Entry 2Z3E (X-ray diffraction, 2.32 A resolution); this record covers chains A and I.

# Chain A
Protein: Replicase polyprotein 1ab (pp1ab)
Source organism: SARS coronavirus
Notes: EC 3.4.22.-; fragment: SARS-CoV 3C-like peptidase
UniProtKB: P59641 (R1AB_CVHSA); residues 1-306 here correspond to UniProt positions 3241-3546 (UniProt number = residue number + 3240)
Chain sequence (306 residues; numbered 1 to 306; the number before each row is that of its first residue):
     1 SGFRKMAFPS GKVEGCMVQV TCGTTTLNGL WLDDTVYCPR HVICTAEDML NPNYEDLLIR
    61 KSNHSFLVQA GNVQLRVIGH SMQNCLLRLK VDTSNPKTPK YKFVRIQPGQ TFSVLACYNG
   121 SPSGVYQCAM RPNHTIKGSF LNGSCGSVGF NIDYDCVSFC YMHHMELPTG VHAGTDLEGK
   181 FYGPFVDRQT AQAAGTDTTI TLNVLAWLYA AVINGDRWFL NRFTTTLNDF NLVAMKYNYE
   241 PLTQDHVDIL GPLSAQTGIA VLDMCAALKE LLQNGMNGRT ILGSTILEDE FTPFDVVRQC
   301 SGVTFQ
Reported in the primary citation:
  - catalytic residues: His41, Cys145
  - binding site for ACE VAL Z3E LEU KCQ peptide (chain I): Phe140, Gly143, Cys145, His163, Glu166, Gln189
  - conformationally variable residues (side-chain flip): Cys145, His164 to Pro168

# Chain I
Protein: ACE VAL Z3E LEU KCQ peptide
Chain sequence (5 residues; row label = number of the first residue in the row; note: 1 number in that range is skipped by the numbering (no residue carries it; nothing is unmodelled there)):
     1 XVTL
     6 X
Modified / non-standard residues: ACE (acetyl group) at position 1; Thr3 (o-benzyl-l-threonine; Z3E); KCQ ((3S)-3-[(2S)-2-amino-3-oxobutyl]pyrrolidin-2-one) at position 6

# Interface between chain A and chain I
Residue-residue contacts - 28 pairs, chain A then chain I:
  His41(A) - KCQ_6(I)
  Met49(A) - Leu4(I)  hydrophobic
  Phe140(A) - KCQ_6(I)
  Leu141(A) - KCQ_6(I)
  Asn142(A) - Leu4(I)  hydrogen bond (side chain-backbone)
  Asn142(A) - KCQ_6(I)
  Gly143(A) - KCQ_6(I)  hydrogen bond (backbone-backbone)
  Ser144(A) - KCQ_6(I)  hydrogen bond (backbone-backbone)
  Cys145(A) - KCQ_6(I)  covalent bond
  His163(A) - KCQ_6(I)
  His164(A) - KCQ_6(I)  hydrogen bond (backbone-backbone)
  Met165(A) - Val2(I)  hydrophobic
  Met165(A) - Thr3(I)
  Met165(A) - Leu4(I)  hydrophobic
  Met165(A) - KCQ_6(I)
  Glu166(A) - Val2(I)
  Glu166(A) - Thr3(I)  hydrogen bond (backbone-backbone)
  Glu166(A) - KCQ_6(I)
  Leu167(A) - Val2(I)  hydrophobic
  Leu167(A) - Thr3(I)
  Pro168(A) - ACE_1(I)
  Pro168(A) - Thr3(I)
  His172(A) - KCQ_6(I)
  Gln189(A) - Val2(I)  hydrogen bond (side chain-backbone)
  Gln189(A) - Leu4(I)
  Thr190(A) - ACE_1(I)
  Thr190(A) - Val2(I)
  Gln192(A) - Val2(I)
Other interface residues (no listed pair), chain A (21 interface residues in all): Asp187, Arg188, Ala191

# Summary
21 residues of chain A face 5 of chain I across their interface; the contacts include 1 covalent bond and 6
hydrogen bonds. Among the polar pairs are Asn142(A)-Leu4(I), Gln189(A)-Val2(I) and Gly143(A)-KCQ_6(I). The
paper reports catalytic residues His41(A) and Cys145(A); a binding site for ACE VAL Z3E LEU KCQ peptide (chain
I) at Phe140(A), Gly143(A) and Cys145(A) among others.
Here chain A is Replicase polyprotein 1ab (pp1ab) (SARS coronavirus) and chain I is ACE VAL Z3E LEU KCQ
peptide. Entry 2Z3E (A Mechanistic view of Enzyme Inhibition and Peptide Hydrolysis in the Active Site of the
SARS-CoV ...) was determined by X-ray diffraction, deposited together with 2Z3C and 2Z3D.
